8KDS - chains E and A of the 9 polymer chains in the assembly; structure by electron microscopy, 3.05 A resolution.

== Chain E ==
Name: PW5-535 heavy chain
Organism: Homo sapiens
Amino-acid sequence (450 residues; row label = number of the first residue in the row):
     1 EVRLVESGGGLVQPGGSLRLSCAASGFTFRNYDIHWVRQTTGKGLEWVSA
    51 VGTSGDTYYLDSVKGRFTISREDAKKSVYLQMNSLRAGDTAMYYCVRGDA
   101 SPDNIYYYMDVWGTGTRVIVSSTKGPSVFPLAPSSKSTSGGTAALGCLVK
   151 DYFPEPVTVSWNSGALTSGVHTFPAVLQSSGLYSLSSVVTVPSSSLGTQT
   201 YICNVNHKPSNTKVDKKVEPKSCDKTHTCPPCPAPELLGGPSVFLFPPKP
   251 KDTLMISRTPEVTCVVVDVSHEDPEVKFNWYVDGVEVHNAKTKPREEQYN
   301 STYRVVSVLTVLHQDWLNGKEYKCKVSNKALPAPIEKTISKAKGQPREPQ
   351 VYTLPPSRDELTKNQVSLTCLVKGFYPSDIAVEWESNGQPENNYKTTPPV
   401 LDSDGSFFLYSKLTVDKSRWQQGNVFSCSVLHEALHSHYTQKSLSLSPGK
Unresolved in the structure: 1, 219-450
Cystine bridges: Cys22-Cys95, Cys147-Cys203

== Chain A ==
Name: Spike glycoprotein
Organism: Severe acute respiratory syndrome coronavirus 2
UniProtKB: P59594 (SPIKE_SARS); residues 42-1231 here correspond to UniProt positions 1-1190 (UniProt number = residue number - 41)
Amino-acid sequence (1190 residues; numbered 42 to 1231; the number before each row is that of its first residue):
    42 MFIFLLFLTLTSGSDLDRCTTFDDVQAPNYTQHTSSMRGVYYPDEIFRSD
    92 TLYLTQDLFLPFYSNVTGFHTINHTFGNPVIPFKDGIYFAATEKSNVVRG
   142 WVFGSTMNNKSQSVIIINNSTNVVIRACNFELCDNPFFAVSKPMGTQTHT
   192 MIFDNAFNCTFEYISDAFSLDVSEKSGNFKHLREFVFKNKDGFLYVYKGY
   242 QPIDVVRDLPSGFNTLKPIFKLPLGINITNFRAILTAFSPAQDIWGTSAA
   292 AYFVGYLKPTTFMLKYDENGTITDAVDCSQNPLAELKCSVKSFEIDKGIY
   342 QTSNFRVVPSGDVVRFPNITNLCPFGEVFNATKFPSVYAWERKKISNCVA
   392 DYSVLYNSTFFSTFKCYGVSATKLNDLCFSNVYADSFVVKGDDVRQIAPG
   442 QTGVIADYNYKLPDDFMGCVLAWNTRNIDATSTGNYNYKYRYLRHGKLRP
   492 FERDISNVPFSPDGKPCTPPALNCYWPLNDYGFYTTTGIGYQPYRVVVLS
   542 FELLNAPATVCGPKLSTDLIKNQCVNFNFNGLTGTGVLTPSSKRFQPFQQ
   592 FGRDVSDFTDSVRDPKTSEILDISPCAFGGVSVITPGTNASSEVAVLYQD
   642 VNCTDVSTAIHADQLTPAWRIYSTGNNVFQTQAGCLIGAEHVDTSYECDI
   692 PIGAGICASYHTVSLLRSTSQKSIVAYTMSLGADSSIAYSNNTIAIPTNF
   742 SISITTEVMPVSMAKTSVDCNMYICGDSTECANLLLQYGSFCTQLNRALS
   792 GIAAEQDRNTREVFAQVKQMYKTPTLKYFGGFNFSQILPDPLKPTKRSFI
   842 EDLLFNKVTLADAGFMKQYGECLGDINARDLICAQKFNGLTVLPPLLTDD
   892 MIAAYTAALVSGTATAGWTFGAGAALQIPFAMQMAYRFNGIGVTQNVLYE
   942 NQKQIANQFNKAISQIQESLTTTSTALGKLQDVVNQNAQALNTLVKQLSS
   992 NFGAISSVLNDILSRLDPPEAEVQIDRLITGRLQSLQTYVTQQLIRAAEI
  1042 RASANLAATKMSECVLGQSKRVDFCGKGYHLMSFPQAAPHGVVFLHVTYV
  1092 PSQERNFTTAPAICHEGKAYFPREGVFVFNGTSWFITQRNFFSPQIITTD
  1142 NTFVSGNCDVVIGIINNTVYDPLQPELDSFKEELDKYFKNHTSPDVDLGD
  1192 ISGINASVVNIQKEIDRLNEVAKNLNESLIDLQELGKYEQ
Unresolved in the structure: 42-73, 113-117, 174-189, 209-220, 280-289, 706-711, 1174-1231
Sequence notes: engineered mutation Ala618 (Ser577 in P59594), Pro1009 (Lys968 in P59594), Pro1010 (Val969 in P59594)
Cystine bridges: Cys169-Cys200, Cys319-Cys329, Cys364-Cys389, Cys407-Cys460, Cys419-Cys552, Cys508-Cys515, Cys565-Cys617, Cys644-Cys676, Cys689-Cys698, Cys761-Cys783, Cys766-Cys772, Cys863-Cys874, Cys1055-Cys1066, Cys1105-Cys1149
UniProt features mapped onto this chain:
  - region: Ser839 to Tyr860 (Fusion peptide 1), Lys858 to Phe878 (Fusion peptide 2), Asp1186 to Glu1225 (Heptad repeat 2)
  - site (Cleavage): Arg708, Ser709, Arg838, Ser839
  - glycosylation (N-linked (GlcNAc...) asparagine): Asn70, Asn106, Asn114, Asn150, Asn159, Asn160, Asn199, Asn268, Asn310, Asn359, Asn371, Asn398, Asn630, Asn643, Asn732, Asn740, Asn824, Asn1097, Asn1121, Asn1157 and 3 more in UniProt

== How chain E and chain A interact ==
Residue-residue contacts (23):
  Asp33(E) - Thr413(A)
  Ser54(E) - Tyr397(A)
  Ser54(E) - Asn416(A)  hydrogen bond
  Gly55(E) - Tyr397(A)
  Gly55(E) - Asn398(A)
  Asp56(E) - Tyr397(A)
  Asp56(E) - Ala412(A)
  Asp56(E) - Thr413(A)
  Thr57(E) - Thr400(A)
  Tyr58(E) - Tyr397(A)
  Tyr58(E) - Phe405(A)
  Tyr58(E) - Ala412(A)  hydrophobic
  Tyr59(E) - Thr400(A)
  Lys64(E) - Phe402(A)
  Gly98(E) - Lys414(A)
  Asp99(E) - Lys414(A)  salt bridge
  Asp103(E) - Leu418(A)
  Asn104(E) - Val410(A)
  Asn104(E) - Ser411(A)
  Asn104(E) - Leu418(A)
  Tyr107(E) - Ser411(A)
  Tyr107(E) - Ala412(A)
  Tyr107(E) - Thr413(A)  hydrogen bond (side chain-backbone)
Also at the interface, not in a pair above, chain E (16 interface residues in all): Asn31, Gly52, Ala100
Also at the interface, not in a pair above, chain A (14 interface residues in all): Gly409, Asp417

== Summary ==
Chain E and chain A form an interface of 16 and 14 residues respectively; the contacts include 2 hydrogen
bonds and 1 salt bridge. Polar contacts include Asp99(E)-Lys414(A), Ser54(E)-Asn416(A) and
Tyr107(E)-Thr413(A).
Chain E is PW5-535 heavy chain (Homo sapiens) and chain A is Spike glycoprotein (Severe acute respiratory
syndrome coronavirus 2); the structure, Trimer state of SARS-CoV Spike protein complexed with antibody
PW5-535, was determined by electron microscopy (same publication as 8KDR, 8KEK and 8KER).
